5KAY - chain A; structure by X-ray diffraction, 1.80 A resolution.

== Chain A ==
Protein: Spelter
Amino-acid sequence (201 residues; each row starts with the number of its first residue):
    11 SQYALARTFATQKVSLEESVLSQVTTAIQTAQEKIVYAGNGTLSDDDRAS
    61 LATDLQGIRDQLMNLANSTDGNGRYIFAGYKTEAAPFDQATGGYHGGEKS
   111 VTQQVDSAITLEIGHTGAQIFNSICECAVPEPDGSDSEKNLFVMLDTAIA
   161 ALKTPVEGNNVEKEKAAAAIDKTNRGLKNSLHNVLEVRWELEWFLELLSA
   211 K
Cystine bridges: C135-C137
Bound ions: Na+ site 1: Q114 (shared with 2 residues of chain B); Zn2+: E122, H125, E200; Na+ site 2: E196 (shared with 1 residue of chain B)
What the authors report for this chain:
  - Zn2+ coordination: H125, E200
  - conformationally variable residues (loop rearrangement, side-chain flip): C135, C137, H192

== Summary ==
E122, H125 and E200 coordinate Zn2+. The paper reports Zn2+ coordination by H125 and E200; conformational
variability at C135, C137 and H192.
Chain A is Spelter; the structure, Structure of Spelter bound to Zn2+, was determined by X-ray diffraction
(same publication as 5K7J).
